PDB entry 9JTA | X-ray diffraction, 1.70 A resolution | chains B and C

[Chain B]
Name: RING-type E3 ubiquitin transferase
Source organism: Shigella flexneri 5a str. M90T
Notes: EC 2.3.2.27
UniProt: A0A4P7TTK5 (A0A4P7TTK5_SHIFM); residues 38-271 here = UniProt positions 38-271
Sequence (235 residues; row label = number of the first residue in the row):
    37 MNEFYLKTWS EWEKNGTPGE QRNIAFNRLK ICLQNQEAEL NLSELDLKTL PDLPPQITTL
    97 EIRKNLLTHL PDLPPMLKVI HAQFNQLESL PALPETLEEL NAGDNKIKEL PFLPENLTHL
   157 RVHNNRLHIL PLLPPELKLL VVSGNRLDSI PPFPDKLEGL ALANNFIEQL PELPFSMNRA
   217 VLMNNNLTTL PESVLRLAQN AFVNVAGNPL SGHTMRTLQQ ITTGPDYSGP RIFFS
Sequence notes: initiating methionine (37)
From the paper describing this entry:
  - mutagenesis - A197R: decreased catalytic activity with E3 ubiquitin-protein ligase RNF213 (chain C)
  - mutagenesis - R157A/R215E, A197R: decreased growth with E3 ubiquitin-protein ligase RNF213 (chain C)
  - mutagenesis - A197R: decreased catalytic activity on ubiquitination of RNF213

[Chain C]
Name: E3 ubiquitin-protein ligase RNF213
Source organism: Homo sapiens
Notes: EC 2.3.2.27, 3.6.4.-, 2.3.2.-
UniProt: Q63HN8 (RN213_HUMAN); numbering as in UniProt (aligned over 3990-4056)
Sequence (67 residues; each row starts with the number of its first residue):
  3990 SRFGIQPCSI CLGDAKDPVC LPCDHVHCLR CLRAWFASEQ MICPYCLTAL PDEFSPAVSQ
  4050 AHREAIE
Not modelled in the structure: 3990-3991, 4046-4056
Bound ions: Zn2+ site 1: Cys3997, Cys4000, Cys4017, Cys4020; Zn2+ site 2: Cys4012, His4014, Cys4032, Cys4035
UniProt features mapped onto this chain:
  - zinc finger: Cys3997 to Leu4036 (RING-type)
  - binding site (Zn(2+)): Cys3997, Cys4000, Cys4012, His4014, Cys4017, Cys4020, Cys4032, Cys4035
From the paper describing this entry:
  - mutagenesis - L4036R: abolished co-localization with RING-type E3 ubiquitin transferase (chain B)

[Chain B / chain C interface]
Contacting residue pairs (32):
  Lys100(B) - Asp4013(C)  salt bridge
  Phe120(B) - Cys4012(C)
  Phe120(B) - Asp4013(C)
  Asp140(B) - His4014(C)  salt bridge
  Arg157(B) - Cys4035(C)  hydrogen bond (side chain-backbone)
  Arg157(B) - Leu4036(C)  hydrogen bond (side chain-backbone)
  Arg157(B) - Thr4037(C)
  His159(B) - His4014(C)
  His159(B) - Cys4035(C)
  Asn160(B) - Tyr4034(C)
  Leu175(B) - Leu4036(C)  hydrophobic
  Val177(B) - Tyr4034(C)
  Val177(B) - Cys4035(C)
  Ser179(B) - Tyr4034(C)  hydrogen bond (side chain-backbone)
  Gly180(B) - Tyr4034(C)
  Ala197(B) - Leu4036(C)  hydrophobic
  Asn200(B) - Ser3998(C)  hydrogen bond (side chain-backbone)
  Asn200(B) - Ile3999(C)  hydrogen bond (side chain-backbone)
  Asn200(B) - Tyr4034(C)  hydrogen bond
  Arg215(B) - Gln4029(C)  hydrogen bond
  Arg215(B) - Ile4031(C)
  Arg215(B) - Leu4036(C)
  Val217(B) - Trp4024(C)  hydrophobic
  Val217(B) - Pro4033(C)
  Val217(B) - Leu4036(C)  hydrophobic
  Met219(B) - Ile3999(C)  hydrophobic
  Met219(B) - Trp4024(C)  hydrophobic
  Asn220(B) - Ile3999(C)  hydrogen bond (side chain-backbone)
  Phe238(B) - Trp4024(C)  hydrophobic
  Phe238(B) - Ser4027(C)
  Phe238(B) - Gln4029(C)
  Asn240(B) - Trp4024(C)
Other interface residues (no listed pair), chain B (22 interface residues in all): Gly195, Leu196, Ala199, Phe269
Interface features reported in the paper:
  - residue pairs: Lys100(B)-Asp4013(C) (salt bridge), Asp140(B)-His4014(C) (hydrogen bond), Asn200(B)-Tyr4034(C) (hydrogen bond), Arg215(B)-Gln4029(C) (hydrogen bond)
  - interface residues, chain B: Arg157(B), Leu175(B), Val177(B), Ser179(B), Ala197(B), Ala199(B), Asn200(B), Arg215(B), Val217(B), Met219(B), Asn220(B), Phe238(B)
  - hot spots on chain B (mutagenesis) - R157A, R157A/R215E, A197R, R215E: decreased binding to E3 ubiquitin-protein ligase RNF213 (chain C)
  - interface residues, chain C: Ser3998(C), Ile3999(C), Trp4024(C), Tyr4034(C), Cys4035(C), Leu4036(C)
  - hot spots on chain C (mutagenesis) - L4036R: decreased binding to RING-type E3 ubiquitin transferase (chain B)

[In short]
The interface between chain B and chain C involves 22 residues on one side and 14 on the other, with 8
hydrogen bonds and 2 salt bridges. Among the polar pairs are Lys100(B)-Asp4013(C), Asp140(B)-His4014(C) and
Arg157(B)-Cys4035(C). The authors report a salt bridge between Lys100(B) and Asp4013(C); hydrogen bonds
between Asp140(B) and His4014(C), Asn200(B) and Tyr4034(C) and Arg215(B) and Gln4029(C). The paper reports
that R157A, R157A/R215E and A197R of chain B, among others, reduce binding to E3 ubiquitin-protein ligase
RNF213 (chain C); interface residues Arg157(B), Leu175(B) and Ser3998(C) among others; 5 substitutions were
tested in all.
Chain B is RING-type E3 ubiquitin transferase (Shigella flexneri 5a str. M90T) and chain C is E3
ubiquitin-protein ligase RNF213 (Homo sapiens); the structure, Crystal structure of RNF213 RING domain bound
to IpaH1.4 LRR domain, was determined by X-ray diffraction (same publication as 9JW1 and 9JWG).
